4KRD - chains A and B; structure by X-ray diffraction, 1.95 A resolution.

Chain A:
Protein: Cyclin-dependent protein kinase PHO85
Organism: Saccharomyces cerevisiae
Notes: EC 2.7.11.22
UniProtKB: P17157 (PHO85_YEAST); numbering as in UniProt (aligned over 1-305)
Sequence (317 residues; row label = number of the first residue in the row):
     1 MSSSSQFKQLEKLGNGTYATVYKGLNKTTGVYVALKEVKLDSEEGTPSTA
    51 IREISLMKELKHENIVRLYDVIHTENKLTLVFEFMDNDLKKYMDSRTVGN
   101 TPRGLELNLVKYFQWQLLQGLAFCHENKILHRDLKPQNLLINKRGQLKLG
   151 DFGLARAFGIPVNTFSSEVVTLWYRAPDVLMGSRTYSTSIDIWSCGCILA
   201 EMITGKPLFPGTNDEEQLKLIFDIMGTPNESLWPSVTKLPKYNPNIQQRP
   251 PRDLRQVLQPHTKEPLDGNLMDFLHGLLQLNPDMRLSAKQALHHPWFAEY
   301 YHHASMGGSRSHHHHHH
Not modelled in the structure: 1, 97-102, 302-317
Sequence notes: expression tag (306-317)

Chain B:
Protein: PHO85 cyclin-10
Organism: Saccharomyces cerevisiae
UniProtKB: P53124 (PCL10_YEAST); residue numbers follow UniProt; this construct covers 227-433
Sequence (207 residues; row label = number of the first residue in the row):
   227 SLPHDEEEDQEKTKSESENPLLHGIPVDVEVPHISVDEALANFKETIELL
   277 LKLSGNRKCTGFNTRVEKKEYSNFYMKSKPTLSSADFLKRIQDKCEYQPT
   327 VYLVATFLIDTLFLTRDGNNILQLKLNLQEKEVHRMIIAAVRLSTKLLED
   377 FVHSHEYFSKVCGISKRLLTKLEVSLLICVCNTKLMVSNRKLAASKLLLN
   427 ELRSFCV
Not modelled in the structure: 227-242, 433

Chain A / chain B interface:
Contacting residue pairs - 69 pairs, chain A then chain B:
  L40(A) with V400(B), hydrophobic
  D41(A) with T396(B)
  S42(A) with H381(B); K392(B); R393(B); T396(B), hydrogen bond (backbone-side chain)
  E43(A) with H381(B), hydrogen bond (backbone-side chain); K392(B), salt bridge; R393(B), salt bridge
  E44(A) with H381(B)
  G45(A) with H381(B); T396(B), hydrogen bond (backbone-side chain); E399(B)
  T46(A) with K372(B), hydrogen bond (backbone-side chain); E399(B), hydrogen bond (backbone-side chain); V400(B)
  S48(A) with K372(B)
  I51(A) with L369(B), hydrophobic; K372(B); L373(B), hydrophobic; L403(B), hydrophobic
  R52(A) with K372(B), hydrogen bond (side chain-backbone); L373(B); L374(B); E375(B), hydrogen bond (side chain-backbone); D376(B), salt bridge
  I54(A) with L403(B), hydrophobic; C407(B), hydrophobic
  S55(A) with L373(B); L411(B); M412(B), hydrogen bond (backbone-backbone)
  L56(A) with M412(B), hydrophobic
  M57(A) with C407(B)
  K58(A) with C407(B); T409(B); K410(B), hydrogen bond (backbone-side chain)
  E59(A) with K410(B); L411(B), hydrogen bond (side chain-backbone); M412(B), hydrogen bond (side chain-backbone); K417(B), salt bridge
  V71(A) with I404(B), hydrophobic
  H73(A) with E296(B), salt bridge; V400(B); I404(B)
  N127(A) with M412(B)
  I129(A) with M412(B), hydrophobic
  R132(A) with D376(B), salt bridge
  R156(A) with L374(B), hydrogen bond (side chain-backbone); E375(B); D376(B), salt bridge
  A157(A) with V413(B)
  G159(A) with V257(B); N415(B)
  I160(A) with T326(B); N415(B); L418(B), hydrophobic
  P161(A) with T326(B), hydrogen bond (backbone-side chain)
  V162(A) with L374(B); E375(B)
  N163(A) with E322(B); Q324(B); E375(B), hydrogen bond (backbone-side chain)
  T164(A) with E375(B), hydrogen bond; D376(B), hydrogen bond (side chain-backbone); F377(B), hydrogen bond (side chain-backbone)
  F165(A) with D376(B); F377(B)
  S166(A) with D376(B), hydrogen bond (backbone-side chain); F377(B)
Also at the interface, not in a pair above, chain A (35 interface residues in all): L60, L78, K128, E168
Also at the interface, not in a pair above, chain B (31 interface residues in all): N408, S414

Summary:
35 residues of chain A and 31 residues of chain B are in contact; the contacts include 18 hydrogen bonds and 7
salt bridges. Polar contacts include E43(A)-K392(B), E43(A)-R393(B) and R52(A)-D376(B).
Here chain A is Cyclin-dependent protein kinase PHO85 and chain B is PHO85 cyclin-10, both from Saccharomyces
cerevisiae. Entry 4KRD (Crystal Structure of Pho85-Pcl10 Complex) was determined by X-ray diffraction,
deposited together with 4KRC.
